7JI2 - chains A and B of the 3 polymer chains in the assembly; structure by X-ray diffraction, 1.95 A resolution.

# Chain A
Protein: H-2 class I histocompatibility antigen, K-B alpha chain
From: Mus musculus bactrianus
Reference sequence: P01901 (HA1B_MOUSE); residues 1-280 here correspond to UniProt positions 22-301 (UniProt number = residue number + 21)
Amino-acid sequence (281 residues; numbered 0 to 280; the number before each row is that of its first residue; numbering starts at 0):
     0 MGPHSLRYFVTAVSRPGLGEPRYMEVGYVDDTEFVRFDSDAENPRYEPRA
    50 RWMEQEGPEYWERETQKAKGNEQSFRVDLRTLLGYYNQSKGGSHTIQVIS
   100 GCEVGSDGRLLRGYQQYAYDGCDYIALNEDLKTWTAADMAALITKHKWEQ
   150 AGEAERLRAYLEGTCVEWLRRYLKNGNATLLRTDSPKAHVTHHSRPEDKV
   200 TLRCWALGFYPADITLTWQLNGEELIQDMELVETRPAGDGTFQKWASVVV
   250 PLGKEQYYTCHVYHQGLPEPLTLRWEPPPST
Disordered / not traced: 0, 279-280
Sequence notes: initiating methionine (0)
UniProt features mapped onto this chain:
  - region: Glu275 to Thr280 (Connecting peptide)
  - glycosylation (N-linked (GlcNAc...) asparagine): Asn86, Asn176
Disulfides: Cys101-Cys164, Cys203-Cys259

# Chain B
Protein: Beta-2-microglobulin
From: Mus musculus bactrianus
Reference sequence: P01887 (B2MG_MOUSE); residues 1-99 here correspond to UniProt positions 21-119 (UniProt number = residue number + 20)
Amino-acid sequence (100 residues; row label = number of the first residue in the row; numbering starts at 0):
     0 MIQKTPQIQVYSRHPPENGKPNILNCYVTQFHPPHIEIQMLKNGKKIPKV
    50 EMSDMSFSKDWSFYILAHTEFTPTETDTYACRVKHDSMAEPKTVYWDRDM
Disordered / not traced: 0-1
Sequence notes: initiating methionine (0); conflict Asp85 (Ala105 in P01887)
Disulfides: Cys25-Cys80

# How chain A and chain B interact
Residue-residue contacts - 51 pairs, chain A then chain B:
  Arg6(A) - Lys58(B)
  Phe8(A) - Phe56(B)  hydrophobic
  Phe8(A) - Ser57(B)
  Val9(A) - Phe56(B)
  Thr10(A) - Phe56(B)
  Thr10(A) - Phe62(B)
  Val12(A) - Pro33(B)  hydrophobic
  Met23(A) - Met54(B)
  Tyr27(A) - Ser55(B)
  Arg35(A) - Asp53(B)
  Arg35(A) - Met54(B)  hydrogen bond (side chain-backbone)
  Arg35(A) - Ser55(B)  hydrogen bond
  Arg48(A) - Asp53(B)  salt bridge
  Thr94(A) - Pro33(B)
  Gln96(A) - His31(B)  hydrogen bond
  Gln96(A) - Phe56(B)
  Gln96(A) - Trp60(B)  hydrogen bond (side chain-backbone)
  Gln96(A) - Phe62(B)
  Val97(A) - Phe56(B)
  Ile98(A) - Phe56(B)  hydrophobic
  Ile98(A) - Trp60(B)  hydrophobic
  Gln115(A) - Trp60(B)
  Tyr116(A) - Trp60(B)
  Ala117(A) - Trp60(B)
  Asp119(A) - His31(B)
  Gly120(A) - His31(B)  hydrogen bond (backbone-side chain)
  Gly120(A) - Trp60(B)
  Asp122(A) - Trp60(B)  hydrogen bond
  His192(A) - Asp98(B)  salt bridge
  Arg202(A) - Asp98(B)  hydrogen bond (side chain-backbone)
  Arg202(A) - Met99(B)
  Trp204(A) - Asp98(B)
  Trp204(A) - Met99(B)
  Val231(A) - Gln8(B)
  Glu232(A) - Gln8(B)  hydrogen bond (backbone-side chain)
  Glu232(A) - Gln29(B)
  Arg234(A) - Gln8(B)  hydrogen bond
  Arg234(A) - Tyr10(B)
  Arg234(A) - Tyr26(B)
  Arg234(A) - Met99(B)  hydrogen bond (side chain-backbone)
  Pro235(A) - Tyr10(B)  hydrogen bond (backbone-side chain)
  Pro235(A) - Asn24(B)
  Pro235(A) - Tyr26(B)
  Ala236(A) - Arg12(B)  hydrogen bond (backbone-side chain)
  Ala236(A) - Asn24(B)  hydrogen bond (backbone-side chain)
  Gly237(A) - Arg12(B)  hydrogen bond (backbone-side chain)
  Gly237(A) - Leu65(B)
  Gln242(A) - Tyr10(B)
  Gln242(A) - Ser11(B)  hydrogen bond (side chain-backbone)
  Gln242(A) - Arg12(B)  hydrogen bond (side chain-backbone)
  Trp244(A) - Met99(B)  hydrogen bond (side chain-backbone)
Interface residues without a listed pair, chain A (34 interface residues in all): Glu32, Glu229, Thr233, Asp238

# In short
Chain A and chain B form an interface of 34 and 20 residues respectively; the contacts include 17 hydrogen
bonds and 2 salt bridges. Polar contacts include Arg48(A)-Asp53(B), His192(A)-Asp98(B) and Arg35(A)-Met54(B).
Here chain A is H-2 class I histocompatibility antigen, K-B alpha chain and chain B is Beta-2-microglobulin,
both from Mus musculus bactrianus. Entry 7JI2 (Crystal Structure of H2-Kb in complex with a OVA mutant
peptide) was determined by X-ray diffraction together with 6WL2, 6WL3 and 6WL4 from the same study.
